9GM5 - chains D and Y of the 15 polymer chains in the assembly; structure by electron microscopy, 3.70 A resolution.

[Chain D]
Name: Origin recognition complex subunit 4
Organism: Saccharomyces cerevisiae
UniProtKB: P54791 (ORC4_YEAST); numbering as in UniProt (aligned over 1-529)
Chain sequence (529 residues; each row starts with the number of its first residue):
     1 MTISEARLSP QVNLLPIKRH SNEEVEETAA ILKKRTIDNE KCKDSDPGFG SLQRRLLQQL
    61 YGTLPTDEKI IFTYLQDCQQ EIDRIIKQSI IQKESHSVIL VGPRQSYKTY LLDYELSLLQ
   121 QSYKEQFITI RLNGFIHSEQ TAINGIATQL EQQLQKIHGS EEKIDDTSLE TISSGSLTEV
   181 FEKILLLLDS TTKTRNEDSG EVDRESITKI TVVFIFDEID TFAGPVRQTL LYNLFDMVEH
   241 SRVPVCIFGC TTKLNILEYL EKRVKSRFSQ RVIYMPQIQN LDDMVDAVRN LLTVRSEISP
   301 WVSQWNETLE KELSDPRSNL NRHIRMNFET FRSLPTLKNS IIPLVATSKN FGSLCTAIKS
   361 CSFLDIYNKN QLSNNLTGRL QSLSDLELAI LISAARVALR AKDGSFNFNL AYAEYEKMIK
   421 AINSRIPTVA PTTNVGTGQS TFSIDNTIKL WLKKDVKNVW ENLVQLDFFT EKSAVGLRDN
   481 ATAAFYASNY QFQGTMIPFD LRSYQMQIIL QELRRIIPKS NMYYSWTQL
Unresolved in the structure: 1-46, 160-176, 194-209, 432-447
Curated features (UniProtKB/Swiss-Prot):
  - modified residue: Ser9 (Phosphoserine)
Small-molecule neighbours: ATP (adenosine-5'-triphosphate): Tyr61, Gly62, Thr63, Gly102, Pro103, Arg104, Gln105, Tyr107, Lys108, Thr109, Tyr110, Asp113, Glu218, Cys250, Thr252, Pro335, Lys338

[Chain Y]
Molecule: 42-nt DNA strand
Sequence (42 nucleotides; each row starts with the number of its first residue):
    20 CGATCGATCG ATCGATCGAT CGATCGATCG ATCGATCGAT CG

[How chain D and chain Y interact]
Pairs across the interface (7; chain D residue first):
  Arg478(D) - DC52(Y)  salt bridge to the phosphate
  Tyr486(D) - DG53(Y)  phosphate contact
  Tyr490(D) - DT51(Y)  hydrogen bond to the phosphate
  Phe492(D) - DT51(Y)  phosphate contact
  Phe492(D) - DC52(Y)  phosphate contact
  Gln493(D) - DA50(Y)  hydrogen bond to the phosphate
  Gln493(D) - DT51(Y)  hydrogen bond to the phosphate

[In short]
Chain D and chain Y form an interface of 5 and 4 residues respectively, with 3 hydrogen bonds and 1 salt
bridge. Polar pairs include Tyr490(D)-DT51(Y), Gln493(D)-DA50(Y) and Gln493(D)-DT51(Y). Bound to chain D: ATP.
Here chain D is Origin recognition complex subunit 4 (Saccharomyces cerevisiae) and chain Y is a 42-nt DNA
strand. Entry 9GM5 (OCCM maturation intermediate stalled with an Arginine Finger mutation in Mcm5: Conformer
1) was determined by electron microscopy, deposited together with 9GJP and 9GJW.
